5SB9 - chains A and E of the 6 polymer chains in the assembly; structure by X-ray diffraction, 2.50 A resolution.

[Chain A]
Molecule: Tubulin alpha-1B chain
Source organism: Bos taurus
UniProtKB: P81947 (TBA1B_BOVIN); residue numbers follow UniProt; this construct covers 1-451
Amino-acid sequence (451 residues; row label = number of the first residue in the row):
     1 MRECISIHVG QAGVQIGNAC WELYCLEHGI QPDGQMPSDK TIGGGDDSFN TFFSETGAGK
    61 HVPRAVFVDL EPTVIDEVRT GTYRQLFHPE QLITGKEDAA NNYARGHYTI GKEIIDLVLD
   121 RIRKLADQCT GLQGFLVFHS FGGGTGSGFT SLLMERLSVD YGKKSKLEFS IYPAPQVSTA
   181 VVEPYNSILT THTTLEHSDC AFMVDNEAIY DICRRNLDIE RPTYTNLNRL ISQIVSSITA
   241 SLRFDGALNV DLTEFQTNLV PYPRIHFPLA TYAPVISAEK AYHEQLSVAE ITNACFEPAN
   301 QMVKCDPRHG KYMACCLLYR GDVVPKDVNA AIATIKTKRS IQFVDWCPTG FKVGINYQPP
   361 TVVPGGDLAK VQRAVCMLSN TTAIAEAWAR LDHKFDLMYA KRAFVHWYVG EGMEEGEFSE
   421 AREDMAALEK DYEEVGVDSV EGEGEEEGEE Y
Disordered / not traced: 438-451
Metal / ion sites: Ca2+: D39, T41, G44, E55
Small-molecule neighbours: GTP (guanosine-5'-triphosphate): G10, Q11, A12, Q15, I16, D69, D98, A99, A100, N101, S140, G142, G143, G144, T145, G146, I171, P173, V177, S178, T179, E183, N206, Y224, L227, N228, I231

[Chain E]
Molecule: Stathmin-4
Source organism: Rattus norvegicus
UniProtKB: P63043 (STMN4_RAT); residues 5-145 here correspond to UniProt positions 49-189 (UniProt number = residue number + 44)
Amino-acid sequence (143 residues; numbered 3 to 145; the number before each row is that of its first residue):
     3 MADMEVIELN KCTSGQSFEV ILKPPSFDGV PEFNASLPRR RDPSLEEIQK KLEAAEERRK
    63 YQEAELLKHL AEKREHEREV IQKAIEENNN FIKMAKEKLA QKMESNKENR EAHLAAMLER
   123 LQEKDKHAEE VRKNKELKEE ASR
Disordered / not traced: 3-5, 30-42, 142-145
Differences from the reference sequence: initiating methionine (3); expression tag (4)
UniProt features mapped onto this chain:
  - modified residue: S46 (Phosphoserine)

[Chain A / chain E interface]
Pairs across the interface (62; chain A residue first):
  H107(A) - L54(E)
  Y108(A) - L54(E)  hydrophobic
  Y108(A) - A57(E)  hydrophobic
  Y108(A) - R61(E)
  T109(A) - R61(E)  hydrogen bond
  K112(A) - E58(E)  salt bridge
  L152(A) - L54(E)  hydrophobic
  E155(A) - I50(E)
  R156(A) - L47(E)
  R156(A) - Q51(E)
  S158(A) - D44(E)
  V159(A) - P45(E)
  V159(A) - L47(E)  hydrophobic
  E196(A) - D44(E)
  H197(A) - P45(E)
  D245(A) - C14(E)
  D245(A) - S16(E)
  A247(A) - N12(E)
  A247(A) - S19(E)
  L248(A) - S19(E)
  P325(A) - Q18(E)
  P325(A) - F20(E)  hydrophobic
  N329(A) - M6(E)
  N329(A) - V8(E)
  N329(A) - F20(E)
  N329(A) - V22(E)
  I332(A) - V22(E)  hydrophobic
  K336(A) - L24(E)
  D345(A) - P27(E)
  D345(A) - S28(E)  hydrogen bond (backbone-backbone)
  D345(A) - F29(E)  hydrogen bond (backbone-backbone)
  W346(A) - P27(E)
  C347(A) - P27(E)
  P348(A) - K25(E)
  P348(A) - P27(E)
  T349(A) - I23(E)
  T349(A) - L24(E)  hydrogen bond (backbone-backbone)
  T349(A) - K25(E)  hydrogen bond (backbone-backbone)
  G350(A) - V22(E)
  F351(A) - E21(E)
  F351(A) - V22(E)  hydrogen bond (backbone-backbone)
  F351(A) - L24(E)  hydrophobic
  K352(A) - F20(E)
  K352(A) - E21(E)  salt bridge
  V353(A) - S19(E)
  V353(A) - F20(E)  hydrogen bond (backbone-backbone)
  G354(A) - Q18(E)
  I355(A) - G17(E)
  I355(A) - Q18(E)  hydrogen bond (backbone-backbone)
  N356(A) - S16(E)
  Y357(A) - T15(E)
  Y357(A) - S16(E)  hydrogen bond (backbone-backbone)
  Y357(A) - G17(E)
  Y357(A) - Q18(E)  hydrogen bond
  V409(A) - Q64(E)  hydrogen bond (backbone-side chain)
  G410(A) - R61(E)
  G410(A) - Q64(E)
  E411(A) - R61(E)  hydrogen bond (backbone-side chain)
  G412(A) - A57(E)
  G412(A) - R60(E)  hydrogen bond (backbone-side chain)
  G412(A) - R61(E)
  E414(A) - R60(E)  salt bridge
Other interface residues (no listed pair), chain A (38 interface residues in all): V328, A333
Other interface residues (no listed pair), chain E (34 interface residues in all): P26, R43, S46, K53, E55

[In short]
38 residues of chain A face 34 of chain E across their interface; the contacts include 13 hydrogen bonds and 3
salt bridges. Polar pairs include K112(A)-E58(E), K352(A)-E21(E) and E414(A)-R60(E). Ligands of chain A: GTP.
D39(A), T41(A), G44(A) and E55(A) form the Ca2+ site.
Chain A is Tubulin alpha-1B chain (Bos taurus) and chain E is Stathmin-4 (Rattus norvegicus); the structure,
Tubulin-maytansinoid-4a-complex, was determined by X-ray diffraction (same publication as 5SB8, 5SBA, 5SBB,
5SBC, 5SBD and 5SBE).
